Entry 6VJN (X-ray diffraction, 2.00 A resolution); this record covers chains L and G of the 4 polymer chains in the assembly.

# Chain L
Molecule: D11A.B5 Fab Light chain
Organism: Homo sapiens
Notes: antibody fragment or engineered binder
Sequence (236 residues; numbered -18 to 212 plus 6 insertion-coded residues; 1 number in that range is skipped by the numbering (no residue carries it; nothing is unmodelled there); the number before each row is that of its first residue; a row labelled like 27A-27B holds insertion residues (27A, then the next letters in order); numbers below 1 keep their minus sign (Met-18 is residue -18)):
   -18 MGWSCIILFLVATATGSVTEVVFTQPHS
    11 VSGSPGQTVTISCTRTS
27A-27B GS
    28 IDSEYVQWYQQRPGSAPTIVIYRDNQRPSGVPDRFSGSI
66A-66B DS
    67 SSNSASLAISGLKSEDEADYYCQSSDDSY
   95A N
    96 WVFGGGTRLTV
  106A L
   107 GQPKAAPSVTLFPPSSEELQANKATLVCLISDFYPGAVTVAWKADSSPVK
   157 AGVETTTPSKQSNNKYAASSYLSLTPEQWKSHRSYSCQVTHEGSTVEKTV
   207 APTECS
Not modelled in the structure: -18 to 0, 151, 209-212
Disulfides: Cys23-Cys88, Cys134-Cys193
Ion coordination: Na+ site 1: Thr5 (shared with 1 residue of chain H); Na+ site 2 near Gln37 (its only coordinating residue here); Na+ site 3 near Glu81 (its only coordinating residue here)

# Chain G
Molecule: V2b peptide
Sequence (19 residues; row label = number of the first residue in the row; a row labelled like 186A-186D holds insertion residues (186A, then the next letters in order)):
   180 DIVPLEE
186A-186D ERKG
   187 NSSKYRLI
Ion coordination: Na+ near Tyr191 (its only coordinating residue here)

# How chain L and chain G interact
Residue-residue contacts (11):
  Asp29(L) - Lys186C(G)
  Glu31(L) - Arg186B(G)  salt bridge
  Glu31(L) - Lys186C(G)
  Tyr32(L) - Arg186B(G)
  Tyr32(L) - Lys186C(G)
  Arg50(L) - Glu186A(G)
  Asp51(L) - Lys186C(G)  salt bridge
  Ser91(L) - Arg186B(G)
  Tyr95(L) - Arg186B(G)
  Tyr95(L) - Asn187(G)  hydrogen bond
  Trp96(L) - Glu186(G)  hydrogen bond
Other interface residues (no listed pair), chain L (9 interface residues in all): Ser30

# Overview
Chain L and chain G form an interface of 9 and 5 residues respectively, with 2 hydrogen bonds and 2 salt
bridges. Among the polar pairs are Glu31(L)-Arg186B(G), Asp51(L)-Lys186C(G) and Tyr95(L)-Asn187(G).
Chain L is D11A.B5 Fab Light chain (Homo sapiens) and chain G is V2b peptide; the structure, Structure of NHP
D11A.B5Fab in complex with 16055 V2b peptide, was determined by X-ray diffraction together with 6XSN, 6XLZ,
6WIT and 6WAS from the same study.
